4ACI - chains A and B; structure by X-ray diffraction, 1.65 A resolution.

[Chain A (and B)]
Name: Hth-type transcriptional repressor acnr
Organism: Corynebacterium glutamicum
Notes: chain B of this document is another copy of the same molecule, construct and numbering; everything in this record applies to it too
UniProt: Q8NQ97 (ACNR_CORGL); residue numbers follow UniProt; this construct covers 2-188
Amino-acid sequence (191 residues; row label = number of the first residue in the row; numbers below 1 keep their minus sign (Gly-2 is residue -2)):
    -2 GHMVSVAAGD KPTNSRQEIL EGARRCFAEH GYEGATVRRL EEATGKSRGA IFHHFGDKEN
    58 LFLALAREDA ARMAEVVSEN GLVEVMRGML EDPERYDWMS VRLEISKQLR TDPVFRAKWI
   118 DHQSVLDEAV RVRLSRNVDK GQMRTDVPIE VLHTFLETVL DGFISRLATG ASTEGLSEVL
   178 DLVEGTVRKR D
Disordered / not traced: -2 to 10, 187-188 (chain B: -2 to 10, 188)
Construct notes: expression tag (-2 to 1)
Ion coordination: Mg2+: Glu181 (together with citric acid)
UniProt features mapped onto this chain:
  - DNA-binding region: Thr33 to Phe52 (H-T-H motif)
  - binding site (citrate): Leu79, Val80, Arg130, Asn134, Arg185
  - binding site (Mg(2+)): Glu181
  - mutagenesis: Lys43 (K43A: DNA binding affinity is almost completely abolished. Still forms a dimer), Lys55 (K55A: DNA binding affinity is almost completely abolished. Still forms a dimer but the ratio of aggregated to dimeric protein is significantly higher), Glu65 (E65A: No effect on DNA binding), Asp66 (D66A: No effect on DNA binding), Arg99 (R99A: Weaker binding to DNA), Lys104 (K104A: DNA binding affinity is slightly reduced. Still forms a dimer but the ratio of aggregated to dimeric protein is significantly higher), Asp109 (D109A: No effect on DNA binding), Arg141 (R141A: No effect on DNA binding), Asp143 (D143A: No effect on DNA binding)
What the authors report for this chain:
  - binding site for citric acid: Leu79, Val80, Arg130, Leu131, Asn134, Met140, Leu153, Val184, Arg185
  - Mg2+ coordination: Glu181
  - self-association interface (contacts with another copy of this molecule): Lys43
  - mutagenesis - K55A: abolished binding to acn promoter
  - mutagenesis - K43A, R99A, K104A, D158A: decreased binding to DNA
  - mutagenesis - R130A, E181A, R185A: abolished binding to citrate-Mg2+
  - mutagenesis - R130A, E181A, R185A: abolished growth in response to citrate
  - mutagenesis - R99A, R141A, D158A: unchanged growth in response to citrate
  - mutagenesis - E65A, D66A, D109A, R141A, D143A: unchanged binding to DNA
  - mutagenesis - R92A: unchanged binding to citrate-Mg2+

[Interface between chain A and chain B]
Residue-residue contacts (72):
  Ala25(A) - Lys104(B)  hydrogen bond (backbone-side chain)
  Glu26(A) - Lys104(B)  hydrogen bond (backbone-side chain)
  Glu30(A) - Glu30(B)
  Tyr93(A) - Arg107(B)  hydrogen bond (backbone-side chain)
  Asp94(A) - Lys104(B)  salt bridge
  Asp94(A) - Arg107(B)  salt bridge
  Ser97(A) - Ser103(B)  hydrogen bond
  Ser97(A) - Lys104(B)
  Ser97(A) - Arg107(B)  hydrogen bond
  Leu100(A) - Leu100(B)
  Glu101(A) - Leu100(B)
  Glu101(A) - Glu101(B)
  Ser103(A) - Leu100(B)
  Ser103(A) - Ala165(B)
  Ser103(A) - Thr166(B)
  Lys104(A) - Ala25(B)  hydrogen bond (side chain-backbone)
  Lys104(A) - Glu26(B)  hydrogen bond (side chain-backbone)
  Arg107(A) - Asp94(B)  salt bridge
  Arg107(A) - Ser97(B)
  Arg107(A) - Leu164(B)
  Arg107(A) - Ala165(B)  hydrogen bond (side chain-backbone)
  Arg107(A) - Thr166(B)
  Arg107(A) - Gly167(B)
  Arg113(A) - Thr166(B)  hydrogen bond (side chain-backbone)
  Arg113(A) - Gly167(B)  hydrogen bond (side chain-backbone)
  Arg141(A) - Leu179(B)
  Val148(A) - Glu175(B)
  Val148(A) - Val176(B)
  Leu149(A) - Leu179(B)  hydrophobic
  Thr151(A) - Leu173(B)
  Thr151(A) - Val176(B)
  Phe152(A) - Phe152(B)  hydrophobic
  Phe152(A) - Val176(B)
  Phe152(A) - Leu179(B)  hydrophobic
  Phe152(A) - Val180(B)  hydrophobic
  Thr155(A) - Gly159(B)
  Thr155(A) - Phe160(B)
  Thr155(A) - Arg163(B)
  Thr155(A) - Leu173(B)
  Asp158(A) - Ser162(B)
  Asp158(A) - Arg163(B)
  Gly159(A) - Thr155(B)
  Gly159(A) - Asp158(B)
  Gly159(A) - Gly159(B)
  Phe160(A) - Thr155(B)
  Ser162(A) - Ser162(B)
  Arg163(A) - Thr151(B)
  Arg163(A) - Glu154(B)  salt bridge
  Arg163(A) - Thr155(B)
  Arg163(A) - Asp158(B)
  Leu164(A) - Arg107(B)
  Ala165(A) - Ser103(B)
  Ala165(A) - Arg107(B)  hydrogen bond (backbone-side chain)
  Thr166(A) - Ser103(B)
  Thr166(A) - Leu106(B)
  Thr166(A) - Arg107(B)
  Thr166(A) - Arg113(B)  hydrogen bond (backbone-side chain)
  Gly167(A) - Arg107(B)
  Gly167(A) - Arg113(B)  hydrogen bond (backbone-side chain)
  Ala168(A) - Arg113(B)
  Leu173(A) - Thr151(B)
  Glu175(A) - Pro145(B)
  Glu175(A) - Val148(B)
  Val176(A) - Val148(B)
  Val176(A) - Thr151(B)
  Val176(A) - Phe152(B)
  Leu179(A) - Arg141(B)
  Leu179(A) - Leu149(B)  hydrophobic
  Leu179(A) - Phe152(B)  hydrophobic
  Leu179(A) - Thr183(B)
  Thr183(A) - Leu179(B)
  Thr183(A) - Thr183(B)  hydrogen bond
Interface residues without a listed pair, chain A (41 interface residues in all): His27, Leu106, Val144, Pro145, Glu154, Val156, Glu171, Val180
Interface residues without a listed pair, chain B (42 interface residues in all): His27, Gly28, Arg99, Trp116, Val144, Val156, Ala168

[Summary]
The interface between chain A and chain B involves 41 residues on one side and 42 on the other, with 14
hydrogen bonds and 4 salt bridges. Polar contacts include Asp94(A)-Lys104(B), Asp94(A)-Arg107(B) and
Arg163(A)-Glu154(B). The paper reports a binding site for citric acid at Leu79(A), Val80(A) and Arg130(A)
among others; K43A, R99A and K104A of chain A, among others, reduce binding to DNA; 14 substitutions were
tested in all.
Chain A and chain B are both Hth-type transcriptional repressor acnr (Corynebacterium glutamicum); the
structure, Structure of the C. glutamicum AcnR Crystal Form II, was determined by X-ray diffraction (same
publication as 4AC6).
